Entry 3OC8 (X-ray diffraction, 2.10 A resolution); this record covers chain A.

[Chain A]
Molecule: Toxin coregulated pilus biosynthesis protein F
From: Vibrio cholerae
UniProtKB: P0C6Q5 (TCPF_VIBCH); residues 186-318 here correspond to UniProt positions 206-338 (UniProt number = residue number + 20)
Chain sequence (137 residues; row label = number of the first residue in the row):
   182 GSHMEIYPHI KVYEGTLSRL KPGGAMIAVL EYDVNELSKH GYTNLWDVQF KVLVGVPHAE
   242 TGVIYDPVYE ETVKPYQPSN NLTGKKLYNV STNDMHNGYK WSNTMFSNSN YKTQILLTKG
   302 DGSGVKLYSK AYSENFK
Unresolved in the structure: 182-184
Construct notes: expression tag (182-185)
Residues lining bound ligands: 1,4-diethylene dioxide (DIO): Y194, E212, N261, L263, L268
What the authors report for this chain:
  - conformationally variable residues: E186 to T197
  - mutagenesis - E251A/E252A: abolished binding to mAb13
  - mutagenesis - E251A/E252A: unchanged expression
  - mutagenesis - E251A/E252A (4-5-log): decreased growth in response to colonize the infant mouse

[Overview]
Chain A binds 1,4-diethylene dioxide. From the paper: E251A/E252A abolish binding to mAb13; conformational
variability at E186.
Chain A is Toxin coregulated pilus biosynthesis protein F (Vibrio cholerae); the structure, Crystal Structure
of the C-terminal Domain of the Vibrio cholerae soluble colonization factor TcpF, was determined by X-ray
diffraction (same publication as 3OC5).
